PDB entry 4KN4 | X-ray diffraction, 3.96 A resolution | chains C and D of the 6 polymer chains in the assembly

Chain C:
Molecule: DNA-directed RNA polymerase subunit beta
Organism: Escherichia coli
Notes: EC 2.7.7.6
Reference sequence: P0A8V2 (RPOB_ECOLI); residue numbers follow UniProt; this construct covers 1-1342
Chain sequence (1342 residues; row label = number of the first residue in the row):
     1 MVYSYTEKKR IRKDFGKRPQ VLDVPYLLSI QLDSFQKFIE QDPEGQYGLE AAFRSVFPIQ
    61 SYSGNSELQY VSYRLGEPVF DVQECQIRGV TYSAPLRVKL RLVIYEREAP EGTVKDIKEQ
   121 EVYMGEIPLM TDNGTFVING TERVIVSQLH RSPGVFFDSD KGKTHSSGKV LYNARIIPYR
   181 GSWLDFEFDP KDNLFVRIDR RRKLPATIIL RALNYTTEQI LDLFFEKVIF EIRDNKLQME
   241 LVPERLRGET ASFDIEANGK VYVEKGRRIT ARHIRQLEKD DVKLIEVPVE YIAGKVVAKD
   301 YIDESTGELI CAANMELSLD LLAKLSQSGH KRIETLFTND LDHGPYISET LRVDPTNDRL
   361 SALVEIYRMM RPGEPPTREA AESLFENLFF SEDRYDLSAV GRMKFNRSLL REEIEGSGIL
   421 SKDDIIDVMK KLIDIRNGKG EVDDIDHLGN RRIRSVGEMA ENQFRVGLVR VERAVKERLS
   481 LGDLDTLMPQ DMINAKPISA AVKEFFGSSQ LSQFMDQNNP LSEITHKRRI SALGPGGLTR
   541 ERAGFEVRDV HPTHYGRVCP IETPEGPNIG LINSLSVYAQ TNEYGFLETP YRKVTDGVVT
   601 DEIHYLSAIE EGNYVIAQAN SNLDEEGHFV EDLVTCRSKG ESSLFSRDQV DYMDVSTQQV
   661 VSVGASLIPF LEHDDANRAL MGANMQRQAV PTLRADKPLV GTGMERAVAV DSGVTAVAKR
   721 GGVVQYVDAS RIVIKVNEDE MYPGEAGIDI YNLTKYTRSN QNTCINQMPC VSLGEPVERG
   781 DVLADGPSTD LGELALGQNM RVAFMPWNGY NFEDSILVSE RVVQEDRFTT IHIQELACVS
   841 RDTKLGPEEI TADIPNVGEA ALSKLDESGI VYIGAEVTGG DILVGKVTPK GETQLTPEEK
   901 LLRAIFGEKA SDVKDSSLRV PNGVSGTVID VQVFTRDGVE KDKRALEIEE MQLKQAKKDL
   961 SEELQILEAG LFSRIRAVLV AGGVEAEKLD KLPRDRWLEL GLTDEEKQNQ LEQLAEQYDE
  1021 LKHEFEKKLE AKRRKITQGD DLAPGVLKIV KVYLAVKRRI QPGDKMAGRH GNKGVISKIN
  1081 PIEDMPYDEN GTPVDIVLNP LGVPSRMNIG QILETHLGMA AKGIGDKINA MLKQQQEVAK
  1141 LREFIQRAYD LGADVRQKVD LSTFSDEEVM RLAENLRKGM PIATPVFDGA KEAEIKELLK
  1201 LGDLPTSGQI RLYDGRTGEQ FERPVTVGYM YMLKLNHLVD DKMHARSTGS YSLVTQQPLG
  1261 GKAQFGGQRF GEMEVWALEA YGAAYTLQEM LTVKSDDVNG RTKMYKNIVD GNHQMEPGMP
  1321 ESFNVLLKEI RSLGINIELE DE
Unresolved in the structure: 1-7
Ligand contacts: Benzoxazinorifamycin-2b (1RL): Arg143, Ser509, Gln510, Leu511, Ser512, Gln513, Phe514, Asp516, His526, Arg529, Ser531, Leu533, Gly534, Arg540, Pro564, Asn568, Ile572, Arg687

Chain D:
Molecule: DNA-directed RNA polymerase subunit beta'
Organism: Escherichia coli
Notes: EC 2.7.7.6
Reference sequence: P0A8T7 (RPOC_ECOLI); numbering as in UniProt (aligned over 1-1407)
Chain sequence (1407 residues; row label = number of the first residue in the row):
     1 MKDLLKFLKA QTKTEEFDAI KIALASPDMI RSWSFGEVKK PETINYRTFK PERDGLFCAR
    61 IFGPVKDYEC LCGKYKRLKH RGVICEKCGV EVTQTKVRRE RMGHIELASP TAHIWFLKSL
   121 PSRIGLLLDM PLRDIERVLY FESYVVIEGG MTNLERQQIL TEEQYLDALE EFGDEFDAKM
   181 GAEAIQALLK SMDLEQECEQ LREELNETNS ETKRKKLTKR IKLLEAFVQS GNKPEWMILT
   241 VLPVLPPDLR PLVPLDGGRF ATSDLNDLYR RVINRNNRLK RLLDLAAPDI IVRNEKRMLQ
   301 EAVDALLDNG RRGRAITGSN KRPLKSLADM IKGKQGRFRQ NLLGKRVDYS GRSVITVGPY
   361 LRLHQCGLPK KMALELFKPF IYGKLELRGL ATTIKAAKKM VEREEAVVWD ILDEVIREHP
   421 VLLNRAPTLH RLGIQAFEPV LIEGKAIQLH PLVCAAYNAD FDGDQMAVHV PLTLEAQLEA
   481 RALMMSTNNI LSPANGEPII VPSQDVVLGL YYMTRDCVNA KGEGMVLTGP KEAERLYRSG
   541 LASLHARVKV RITEYEKDAN GELVAKTSLK DTTVGRAILW MIVPKGLPYS IVNQALGKKA
   601 ISKMLNTCYR ILGLKPTVIF ADQIMYTGFA YAARSGASVG IDDMVIPEKK HEIISEAEAE
   661 VAEIQEQFQS GLVTAGERYN KVIDIWAAAN DRVSKAMMDN LQTETVINRD GQEEKQVSFN
   721 SIYMMADSGA RGSAAQIRQL AGMRGLMAKP DGSIIETPIT ANFREGLNVL QYFISTHGAR
   781 KGLADTALKT ANSGYLTRRL VDVAQDLVVT EDDCGTHEGI MMTPVIEGGD VKEPLRDRVL
   841 GRVTAEDVLK PGTADILVPR NTLLHEQWCD LLEENSVDAV KVRSVVSCDT DFGVCAHCYG
   901 RDLARGHIIN KGEAIGVIAA QSIGEPGTQL TMRTFHIGGA ASRAAAESSI QVKNKGSIKL
   961 SNVKSVVNSS GKLVITSRNT ELKLIDEFGR TKESYKVPYG AVLAKGDGEQ VAGGETVANW
  1021 DPHTMPVITE VSGFVRFTDM IDGQTITRQT DELTGLSSLV VLDSAERTAG GKDLRPALKI
  1081 VDAQGNDVLI PGTDMPAQYF LPGKAIVQLE DGVQISSGDT LARIPQESGG TKDITGGLPR
  1141 VADLFEARRP KEPAILAEIS GIVSFGKETK GKRRLVITPV DGSDPYEEMI PKWRQLNVFE
  1201 GERVERGDVI SDGPEAPHDI LRLRGVHAVT RYIVNEVQDV YRLQGVKIND KHIEVIVRQM
  1261 LRKATIVNAG SSDFLEGEQV EYSRVKIANR ELEANGKVGA TYSRDLLGIT KASLATESFI
  1321 SAASFQETTR VLTEAAVAGK RDELRGLKEN VIVGRLIPAG TGYAYHQDRM RRRAAGEAPA
  1381 APQVTAEDAS ASLAELLNAG LGGSDNE
Unresolved in the structure: 1-7, 334-343, 934-1132, 1377-1407
Ion coordination: Zn2+ site 1: Cys70, Cys72, Cys85, Cys88; Mg2+: Asp462, Asp464; Zn2+ site 2: Cys814, Cys888, Cys895, Cys898

Chain C / chain D interface:
Pairs across the interface (329):
  Phe545(C) - Lys781(D)
  Phe545(C) - Ala784(D)  hydrophobic
  Phe545(C) - Asp785(D)
  Arg548(C) - Arg780(D)  hydrogen bond (backbone-side chain)
  Asp549(C) - Pro750(D)
  Asp549(C) - His777(D)  salt bridge
  Val550(C) - Thr776(D)
  Val550(C) - His777(D)
  Val550(C) - Arg780(D)
  His551(C) - Phe773(D)
  Pro552(C) - Phe773(D)  hydrophobic
  His554(C) - Phe773(D)
  Tyr555(C) - Phe773(D)
  Cys559(C) - Arg780(D)
  Pro560(C) - Thr776(D)  hydrogen bond (backbone-side chain)
  Pro560(C) - Arg780(D)  hydrogen bond (backbone-side chain)
  Ile561(C) - Tyr772(D)  hydrophobic
  Thr563(C) - Arg780(D)
  Ile569(C) - Arg780(D)
  Ile569(C) - Leu783(D)  hydrophobic
  Ile569(C) - Ala784(D)
  Gly570(C) - Arg780(D)
  Asn573(C) - Arg780(D)
  Gln618(C) - Val769(D)
  Gln618(C) - Leu770(D)  hydrogen bond (side chain-backbone)
  Asn620(C) - Asn768(D)
  Asn620(C) - Val769(D)
  Arg637(C) - Val769(D)
  Arg637(C) - Leu770(D)
  Val660(C) - Val769(D)  hydrophobic
  Leu671(C) - Tyr772(D)
  Glu672(C) - Leu767(D)
  His673(C) - Phe763(D)  hydrogen bond (side chain-backbone)
  His673(C) - Glu765(D)  hydrogen bond (side chain-backbone)
  His673(C) - Gly766(D)
  Asp674(C) - Phe763(D)
  Asp674(C) - Tyr772(D)  hydrogen bond (backbone-side chain)
  Asp675(C) - Arg744(D)  salt bridge
  Asp675(C) - Phe763(D)
  Asp675(C) - Tyr772(D)
  Ala676(C) - Tyr772(D)  hydrogen bond (backbone-side chain)
  Ala676(C) - Thr776(D)
  Ala676(C) - Ala779(D)
  Asn677(C) - Ala779(D)
  Asn677(C) - Leu783(D)
  Ala679(C) - Tyr772(D)
  Leu680(C) - Leu783(D)  hydrophobic
  Phe804(C) - Ser638(D)  hydrogen bond (backbone-side chain)
  Met805(C) - Ala633(D)
  Met805(C) - Ala637(D)
  Pro806(C) - Ala632(D)
  Pro806(C) - Ala633(D)
  Pro806(C) - Ala637(D)
  Trp807(C) - Ala633(D)  hydrophobic
  Asn808(C) - Pro359(D)
  Asn808(C) - Phe629(D)
  Asn808(C) - Ala630(D)
  Asn808(C) - Ala633(D)
  Gly809(C) - Val357(D)
  Gly809(C) - Pro359(D)
  Gly809(C) - Phe629(D)
  Tyr810(C) - Val357(D)
  Tyr810(C) - Pro359(D)
  Tyr810(C) - Tyr360(D)
  Asn811(C) - Asp505(D)
  Phe812(C) - Val357(D)  hydrophobic
  Phe812(C) - Pro451(D)
  Phe812(C) - Phe461(D)  hydrophobic
  Phe812(C) - Ser503(D)
  Phe812(C) - Phe629(D)  hydrophobic
  Glu813(C) - Cys454(D)
  Glu813(C) - Ala459(D)
  Glu813(C) - Asp460(D)
  Glu813(C) - Phe461(D)  hydrogen bond (backbone-backbone)
  Glu813(C) - Gln504(D)
  Glu813(C) - Arg731(D)  salt bridge
  Asp814(C) - Asp460(D)
  Asp814(C) - Phe461(D)
  Asp814(C) - Arg731(D)  salt bridge
  Ser815(C) - Val357(D)
  Ser815(C) - Phe461(D)
  Arg841(C) - Asp256(D)  salt bridge
  Lys844(C) - Arg47(D)
  Lys844(C) - Thr48(D)
  Lys844(C) - Phe49(D)
  Asn922(C) - Lys371(D)
  Gln1061(C) - Lys445(D)
  Pro1062(C) - Ala446(D)
  Gly1063(C) - Val354(D)
  Lys1065(C) - Asp462(D)  hydrogen bond (side chain-backbone)
  Lys1073(C) - Asp462(D)
  Gly1074(C) - Phe461(D)
  Val1075(C) - Ile355(D)
  Val1075(C) - Thr356(D)
  Val1075(C) - Phe461(D)  hydrogen bond (backbone-backbone)
  Val1075(C) - Asp462(D)
  Val1075(C) - Gly463(D)
  Ile1076(C) - Thr356(D)
  Ser1077(C) - Thr356(D)
  Ser1077(C) - Val357(D)
  Asn1099(C) - Asp505(D)  hydrogen bond
  Pro1100(C) - Ala637(D)
  Pro1100(C) - Met725(D)  hydrophobic
  Leu1101(C) - Gln504(D)
  Leu1101(C) - Asp505(D)
  Leu1101(C) - Met725(D)  hydrophobic
  Leu1101(C) - Arg731(D)
  Val1103(C) - Val639(D)  hydrophobic
  Pro1104(C) - Met725(D)  hydrophobic
  Pro1104(C) - Gln736(D)
  Ser1105(C) - Arg731(D)
  Ser1105(C) - Gln736(D)  hydrogen bond (backbone-side chain)
  Arg1106(C) - Arg731(D)
  Met1107(C) - Gln736(D)
  Met1107(C) - Gln739(D)
  Met1107(C) - Leu740(D)  hydrophobic
  Met1107(C) - Phe763(D)  hydrophobic
  Ile1109(C) - Met644(D)  hydrophobic
  Ile1109(C) - Phe763(D)
  Ile1112(C) - Val639(D)
  Leu1113(C) - Ile641(D)  hydrophobic
  His1116(C) - Gly640(D)
  His1116(C) - Ile641(D)  hydrogen bond (side chain-backbone)
  Phe1187(C) - Leu767(D)
  Phe1187(C) - Tyr772(D)  hydrophobic
  Glu1192(C) - Ile641(D)
  Glu1192(C) - Arg764(D)  salt bridge
  Lys1196(C) - Asp642(D)  salt bridge
  Ser1207(C) - Asp642(D)
  Gln1209(C) - Gly640(D)
  Gln1209(C) - Asp643(D)
  Thr1217(C) - Arg634(D)
  Glu1219(C) - Arg634(D)  salt bridge
  Phe1221(C) - Ala633(D)
  Phe1221(C) - Arg634(D)
  Glu1222(C) - Tyr512(D)
  Glu1222(C) - Arg634(D)  hydrogen bond (backbone-backbone)
  Glu1222(C) - Ser635(D)
  Arg1223(C) - Ser635(D)  hydrogen bond (backbone-backbone)
  Arg1223(C) - Gly636(D)
  Arg1223(C) - Ala637(D)
  Arg1223(C) - Phe719(D)  hydrogen bond (side chain-backbone)
  Arg1223(C) - Ser721(D)  hydrogen bond
  Arg1223(C) - Met724(D)  hydrogen bond
  Val1225(C) - Gly636(D)
  Val1225(C) - Ser638(D)
  Thr1226(C) - Ser638(D)  hydrogen bond (backbone-side chain)
  Thr1226(C) - Val639(D)
  Thr1226(C) - Gly640(D)
  Val1239(C) - Lys445(D)
  Asp1240(C) - Lys445(D)
  Lys1242(C) - Ser353(D)  hydrogen bond (backbone-side chain)
  Lys1242(C) - Val354(D)
  Lys1242(C) - Gln465(D)
  Met1243(C) - Arg352(D)
  Met1243(C) - Met372(D)
  Met1243(C) - Lys445(D)  hydrogen bond
  His1244(C) - Gly351(D)
  His1244(C) - Arg352(D)  hydrogen bond (backbone-backbone)
  His1244(C) - Met372(D)
  Ala1245(C) - Ser350(D)
  Ala1245(C) - Met372(D)
  Ala1245(C) - Leu376(D)  hydrophobic
  Arg1246(C) - Asp348(D)  salt bridge
  Arg1246(C) - Tyr349(D)  hydrogen bond (backbone-backbone)
  Arg1246(C) - Ser350(D)  hydrogen bond (backbone-backbone)
  Ser1247(C) - Asp348(D)
  Ser1247(C) - Tyr349(D)  hydrogen bond (backbone-backbone)
  Ser1247(C) - Glu375(D)
  Ser1247(C) - Lys378(D)
  Ser1247(C) - Pro379(D)
  Tyr1251(C) - Asp348(D)  hydrogen bond
  Leu1253(C) - Arg99(D)  hydrogen bond (backbone-side chain)
  Val1254(C) - Arg99(D)  hydrogen bond (backbone-side chain)
  Gln1256(C) - Arg99(D)
  Pro1258(C) - Arg346(D)
  Pro1258(C) - Val347(D)
  Pro1258(C) - Asp348(D)
  Gly1266(C) - Arg346(D)
  Gly1267(C) - Arg346(D)
  Gly1267(C) - Val347(D)
  Gln1268(C) - Arg346(D)
  Gln1268(C) - Val347(D)  hydrogen bond (backbone-backbone)
  Gln1268(C) - Ser350(D)
  Gln1268(C) - Gly351(D)
  Gln1268(C) - Arg352(D)  hydrogen bond
  Arg1269(C) - Gly344(D)
  Arg1269(C) - Lys345(D)
  Arg1269(C) - Arg346(D)
  Phe1270(C) - Gly344(D)  hydrogen bond (backbone-backbone)
  Phe1270(C) - Lys345(D)  hydrogen bond (backbone-backbone)
  Phe1270(C) - His469(D)
  Gly1271(C) - Gly344(D)  hydrogen bond (backbone-backbone)
  Met1273(C) - Thr428(D)
  Glu1274(C) - Asn424(D)  hydrogen bond
  Glu1274(C) - Thr428(D)  hydrogen bond
  Trp1276(C) - Val801(D)  hydrophobic
  Trp1276(C) - Gln805(D)
  Trp1276(C) - Val917(D)
  Trp1276(C) - Gln921(D)
  Trp1276(C) - Lys1348(D)
  Ala1277(C) - Ile434(D)  hydrophobic
  Ala1277(C) - Gln921(D)  hydrogen bond (backbone-side chain)
  Leu1278(C) - Met484(D)  hydrophobic
  Glu1279(C) - Gln805(D)  hydrogen bond
  Glu1279(C) - Ala914(D)
  Glu1279(C) - Val917(D)
  Glu1279(C) - Leu1347(D)
  Glu1279(C) - Val1351(D)
  Ala1280(C) - Arg431(D)
  Ala1280(C) - Glu913(D)
  Ala1280(C) - Ala914(D)
  Ala1280(C) - Val917(D)  hydrophobic
  Ala1280(C) - Gln921(D)
  Tyr1281(C) - Arg431(D)  hydrogen bond (side chain-backbone)
  Tyr1281(C) - Leu432(D)
  Tyr1281(C) - Ile434(D)  hydrogen bond (side chain-backbone)
  Tyr1281(C) - Gln435(D)
  Tyr1281(C) - Leu483(D)
  Tyr1281(C) - Met484(D)  hydrophobic
  Tyr1281(C) - Asn489(D)  hydrogen bond
  Tyr1281(C) - Glu913(D)
  Gly1282(C) - Glu479(D)
  Gly1282(C) - Leu483(D)
  Gly1282(C) - Gly1360(D)
  Gly1282(C) - Thr1361(D)  hydrogen bond (backbone-side chain)
  Ala1283(C) - Glu479(D)
  Ala1283(C) - Met484(D)  hydrophobic
  Ala1284(C) - Glu479(D)  hydrogen bond (backbone-side chain)
  Ala1284(C) - Ile1357(D)
  Ala1284(C) - Thr1361(D)
  Ala1284(C) - Gly1362(D)
  Tyr1285(C) - Glu475(D)
  Tyr1285(C) - Glu479(D)  hydrogen bond (backbone-side chain)
  Tyr1285(C) - Thr1361(D)
  Thr1286(C) - Ala476(D)  hydrogen bond (side chain-backbone)
  Thr1286(C) - Glu479(D)  hydrogen bond
  Leu1287(C) - Ile1357(D)  hydrophobic
  Gln1288(C) - Gly1354(D)  hydrogen bond (side chain-backbone)
  Gln1288(C) - Arg1355(D)
  Gln1288(C) - Leu1356(D)
  Glu1289(C) - Val470(D)
  Glu1289(C) - Pro471(D)
  Glu1289(C) - Leu472(D)  hydrogen bond (side chain-backbone)
  Glu1289(C) - Thr473(D)  hydrogen bond
  Glu1289(C) - Ala476(D)
  Met1290(C) - Val347(D)
  Met1290(C) - His469(D)
  Leu1291(C) - Lys345(D)  hydrogen bond (backbone-side chain)
  Leu1291(C) - Val1351(D)
  Thr1292(C) - Gly1354(D)
  Lys1294(C) - Val347(D)
  Lys1294(C) - Asp348(D)  hydrogen bond (backbone-backbone)
  Lys1294(C) - Tyr349(D)
  Lys1294(C) - His469(D)
  Lys1294(C) - Val470(D)  hydrogen bond (side chain-backbone)
  Ser1295(C) - Arg346(D)  hydrogen bond (side chain-backbone)
  Ser1295(C) - Val347(D)
  Asp1296(C) - Lys345(D)  salt bridge
  Met1304(C) - Leu472(D)  hydrophobic
  Tyr1305(C) - Tyr349(D)
  Tyr1305(C) - Pro379(D)  hydrophobic
  Tyr1305(C) - Tyr382(D)
  Ile1308(C) - Tyr349(D)
  Ile1308(C) - Pro379(D)  hydrophobic
  Ile1308(C) - Phe380(D)  hydrophobic
  Val1309(C) - Pro379(D)
  Val1309(C) - Gly383(D)
  His1313(C) - Phe380(D)
  His1313(C) - Leu472(D)
  His1313(C) - Leu474(D)
  His1313(C) - Gln477(D)
  Gln1314(C) - Thr473(D)  hydrogen bond (backbone-side chain)
  Met1315(C) - Thr473(D)
  Pro1320(C) - Val1353(D)
  Glu1321(C) - Arg99(D)  salt bridge
  Ser1322(C) - Lys345(D)  hydrogen bond
  Phe1323(C) - Ile1352(D)
  Leu1326(C) - Ile331(D)  hydrophobic
  Lys1328(C) - Glu100(D)
  Lys1328(C) - Met102(D)
  Lys1328(C) - Leu245(D)
  Lys1328(C) - Leu249(D)
  Glu1329(C) - Leu245(D)
  Glu1329(C) - Leu327(D)
  Glu1329(C) - Met330(D)
  Glu1329(C) - Ile331(D)
  Ile1330(C) - Leu1332(D)  hydrophobic
  Arg1331(C) - Trp33(D)
  Arg1331(C) - Met102(D)
  Arg1331(C) - Pro243(D)
  Ser1332(C) - Leu242(D)
  Ser1332(C) - Pro243(D)
  Ser1332(C) - Leu245(D)
  Ser1332(C) - Tyr269(D)  hydrogen bond
  Ser1332(C) - Leu327(D)
  Leu1333(C) - Trp115(D)  hydrophobic
  Leu1333(C) - Leu307(D)  hydrophobic
  Leu1333(C) - Leu327(D)  hydrophobic
  Gly1334(C) - Ala25(D)  hydrogen bond (backbone-backbone)
  Gly1334(C) - His113(D)  hydrogen bond (backbone-side chain)
  Ile1335(C) - Ile22(D)  hydrophobic
  Ile1335(C) - Ala23(D)
  Ile1335(C) - Leu1332(D)
  Ile1335(C) - Ala1336(D)  hydrophobic
  Asn1336(C) - Lys21(D)
  Asn1336(C) - Ile22(D)
  Asn1336(C) - Ala23(D)  hydrogen bond (backbone-backbone)
  Asn1336(C) - Ala25(D)
  Asn1336(C) - Trp33(D)
  Ile1337(C) - Lys21(D)
  Ile1337(C) - Ile22(D)  hydrophobic
  Glu1338(C) - Ile20(D)
  Glu1338(C) - Lys21(D)  hydrogen bond (backbone-backbone)
  Glu1338(C) - Met29(D)
  Leu1339(C) - Ala19(D)
  Leu1339(C) - Ile20(D)  hydrophobic
  Glu1340(C) - Phe17(D)
  Glu1340(C) - Asp18(D)
  Glu1340(C) - Ala19(D)  hydrogen bond (backbone-backbone)
  Glu1340(C) - Lys21(D)
  Glu1340(C) - Arg1341(D)  salt bridge
  Asp1341(C) - Glu16(D)
  Asp1341(C) - Phe17(D)
  Asp1341(C) - Asp18(D)  hydrogen bond (backbone-backbone)
  Glu1342(C) - Glu16(D)
  Glu1342(C) - Asp18(D)
  Glu1342(C) - Arg1373(D)
  Glu1342(C) - Gly1376(D)
Also at the interface, not in a pair above, chain C (161 interface residues in all): Gly566, Glu641, Ser642, Gln894, Thr896, Gly923, Gly1102, Pro1224, Thr1248, Thr1255, Gln1257, Phe1265, Glu1272, Arg1301, Gly1318, Asn1324, Val1325
Also at the interface, not in a pair above, chain D (182 interface residues in all): Gln11, Leu24, Lys76, Arg77, Leu239, Val244, Pro246, Asp248, Pro251, Val253, Gly257, Pro369, Ile394, Leu422, Arg425, Ala426, His430, Ala467, Leu508, Tyr537, Ser543, Ile722, Ala730, Lys749, Ile755, Ser775, Ala787, Ile918, Ala1359

In short:
161 residues of chain C and 182 residues of chain D are in contact, with 63 hydrogen bonds and 12 salt
bridges. Among the polar pairs are Asp549(C)-His777(D), Asp675(C)-Arg744(D) and Glu813(C)-Arg731(D). Bound to
chain C: Benzoxazinorifamycin-2b. Cys70(D), Cys72(D), Cys85(D) and Cys88(D) coordinate Zn2+ site 1.
Chain C is DNA-directed RNA polymerase subunit beta and chain D is DNA-directed RNA polymerase subunit beta',
both from Escherichia coli; the structure, X-ray crystal structure of the Escherichia coli RNA polymerase in
complex with Benzoxazinorifamycin-2b, was determined by X-ray diffraction (same publication as 4KMU and 4KN7).
